3JBD - chains 2 and 4 of the 5 polymer chains in the assembly; structure by electron microscopy, 4.70 A resolution (low resolution: residue-level contacts below are approximate; hydrogen-bond / salt-bridge calls are withheld).

# Chain 2
Name: Capsid protein VP2
From: Human poliovirus 1 Mahoney
Reference sequence: P03300 (POLG_POL1M); residues 1-272 here correspond to UniProt positions 70-341 (UniProt number = residue number + 69)
Sequence (272 residues; numbered 1 to 272; the number before each row is that of its first residue):
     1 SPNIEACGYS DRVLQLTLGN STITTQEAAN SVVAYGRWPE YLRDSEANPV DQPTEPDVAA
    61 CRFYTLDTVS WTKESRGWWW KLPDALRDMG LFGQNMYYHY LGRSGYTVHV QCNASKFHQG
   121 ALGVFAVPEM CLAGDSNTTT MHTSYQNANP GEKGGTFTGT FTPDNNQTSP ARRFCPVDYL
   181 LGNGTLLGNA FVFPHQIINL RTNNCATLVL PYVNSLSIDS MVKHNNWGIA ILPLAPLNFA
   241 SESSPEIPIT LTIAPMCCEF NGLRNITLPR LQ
Disordered / not traced: 1-5
Curated features (UniProtKB/Swiss-Prot):
  - site: Q272 (Cleavage)

# Chain 4
Name: Capsid protein VP4
From: Human poliovirus 1 Mahoney
Reference sequence: P03300 (POLG_POL1M); residue numbers follow UniProt; this construct covers 2-69
Sequence (69 residues; row label = number of the first residue in the row):
     1 XGAQVSSQKV GAHENSNRAY GGSTINYTTI NYYRDSASNA ASKQDFSQDP SKFTEPIKDV
    61 LIKTAPMLN
Modified / non-standard residues: MYR (myristic acid) at position 1
Sequence notes: modified residue (1)
Curated features (UniProtKB/Swiss-Prot):
  - site: N69 (Cleavage)
  - lipidation: G2 (N-myristoyl glycine)
  - mutagenesis: G2 (G2A: 100% loss of myristoylation. Impaired viral assembly), A3 (A3D: 50% loss of myristoylation. Severe reduction in specific infectivity; A3G/L/V: No effect on myristoylation and virus growth; A3H: No effect on myristoylation ...)

# Chain 2 / chain 4 interface
Residue-residue contacts (16; chain 2 residue first):
  S10(2) - N69(4)
  D11(2) - M67(4)
  D11(2) - L68(4)
  D11(2) - N69(4)
  A29(2) - L68(4)
  N30(2) - I57(4)
  N30(2) - D59(4)
  S31(2) - P56(4)
  S31(2) - I57(4)
  S31(2) - K58(4)
  V32(2) - P56(4)
  V33(2) - P56(4)
  Y35(2) - K52(4)
  Y35(2) - F53(4)
  W38(2) - K58(4)
  T202(2) - L68(4)
Also at the interface, not in a pair above, chain 2 (13 interface residues in all): R12, A28, G36

# In short
Chain 2 and chain 4 form an interface of 13 and 9 residues respectively. UniProt lists 2 mutagenesis sites on
chain 4.
Chain 2 is Capsid protein VP2 and chain 4 is Capsid protein VP4, both from Human poliovirus 1 Mahoney; the
structure, Complex of poliovirus with VHH PVSP6A, was determined by electron microscopy (same publication as
3JBC, 3JBE, 3JBF and 3JBG).
